2ODG - chains B and C of the 3 polymer chains in the assembly; structure by solution NMR.

Chain B:
Protein: Barrier-to-autointegration factor
Source organism: Homo sapiens
Reference sequence: O75531 (BAF_HUMAN); numbering as in UniProt (aligned over 1-89)
Sequence (89 residues; each row starts with the number of its first residue):
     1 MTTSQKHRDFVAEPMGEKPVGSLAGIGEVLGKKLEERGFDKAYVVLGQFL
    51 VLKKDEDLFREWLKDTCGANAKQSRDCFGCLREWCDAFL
Curated features (UniProtKB/Swiss-Prot):
  - modified residue: Met1 (N-acetylmethionine), Thr2 (Microbial infection: Phosphothreonine), Thr3 (Microbial infection: Phosphothreonine), Ser4 (Phosphoserine)
  - natural variant: Ala12 (A12T: In NGPS)
  - mutagenesis: Thr2 to Ser4 (95% nuclear localization. Loss of BAF phosphorylation and ability to suppress vaccinia virus DNA replication; 85% cytoplasmic localization), Thr2 to Thr3 (No effect on the initial rate of phosphorylation but a second slow phase of phosphorylation is absent), Ser4 (S4A: Delayed phosphorylation with a 10-fold decrease in the initial phosphorylation rate. 71% loss of binding to lamin A; S4D: 75% cytoplasmic localization ...), Lys6 (K6A: Complete loss of LEMD3/MAN1 and histone H1/H3 binding; K6E: Complete loss of dsDNA and LEMD3/MAN1 binding), Arg8 (R8A: Enhances histone H1/H3 binding; R8E: Complete loss of LEMD3/MAN1 binding), Asp9 (D9A: Reduces binding to dsDNA, LEMD3/MAN1 and histone H1/H3. Reduced interaction with PARP1), Pro14 (P14A: No effect on LEMD3/MAN1 and enhances histone H1/H3 binding), Lys18 (K18A: No effect on histone H1/H3 binding), Gly25 (G25E: Complete loss of dsDNA, EMD, histone H1/H3 and LEMD3/MAN1 binding; G25Q: Complete loss of EMD binding and reduces dsDNA binding), Ile26 (I26A: Reduces histone H1/H3 and LEMD3/MAN1 binding. Fails to promote HIV-1 genome integration; I26K: Fails to promote HIV-1 genome integration), Gly27 (G27E: Fails to bind dsDNA; G27Q: Reduces binding to dsDNA), Val29 (V29A: No effect on histone H1/H3 binding), 17 further mutagenesis entries in UniProt

Chain C:
Protein: Emerin
Source organism: Homo sapiens
Reference sequence: P50402 (EMD_HUMAN); numbering as in UniProt (aligned over 2-47)
Sequence (47 residues; each row starts with the number of its first residue):
     1 HDNYADLSDTELTTLLRRYNIPHGPVVGSTRRLYEKKIFEYETQRRR
Sequence notes: cloning artifact (1)
Curated features (UniProtKB/Swiss-Prot):
  - modified residue (Phosphoserine): Ser8, Ser29
What the authors report for this chain:
  - mutagenesis - G24A/P25A/V26A/V27A, Y34A/E35A/K36A/K37A: decreased binding to Barrier-to-autointegration factor (chain B) (citing earlier work)

Chain B / chain C interface:
Contacting residue pairs - 7 pairs, chain B then chain C:
  Arg37(B) with Asp9(C); Pro25(C); Val26(C)
  Gly38(B) with Pro25(C)
  Phe39(B) with Pro25(C)
  Val44(B) with Pro25(C)
  Gln48(B) with Val27(C)
Interface features reported in the paper:
  - pairs named by the authors: Arg37(B)-Asp9(C) (salt bridge), Thr10(C)-Glu36(B) (water-mediated contact), Thr13(C)-Glu36(B) (water-mediated contact)
  - interface residues, chain B: Gly38(B), Phe39(B)
  - interface residues, chain C: Val26(C)

Summary:
Chain B and chain C form an interface of 5 and 4 residues respectively. The authors report a salt bridge
between Arg37(B) and Asp9(C); water-mediated contacts between Thr10(C) and Glu36(B) and Thr13(C) and Glu36(B).
The paper reports that G24A/P25A/V26A/V27A and Y34A/E35A/K36A/K37A of chain C reduce binding to
Barrier-to-autointegration factor (chain B); interface residues Gly38(B), Phe39(B) and Val26(C).
Here chain B is Barrier-to-autointegration factor and chain C is Emerin, both from Homo sapiens. Entry 2ODG
(Complex of barrier-to-autointegration factor and LEM-domain of emerin) was determined by solution NMR.
